6MVY - chain A; structure by X-ray diffraction, 3.00 A resolution.

# Chain A
Name: Ion transport protein
Source organism: Arcobacter butzleri (strain RM4018)
UniProtKB: A8EVM5 (A8EVM5_ARCB4); residues 1001-1226 here correspond to UniProt positions 1-226 (UniProt number = residue number - 1000)
Chain sequence (244 residues; each row starts with the number of its first residue):
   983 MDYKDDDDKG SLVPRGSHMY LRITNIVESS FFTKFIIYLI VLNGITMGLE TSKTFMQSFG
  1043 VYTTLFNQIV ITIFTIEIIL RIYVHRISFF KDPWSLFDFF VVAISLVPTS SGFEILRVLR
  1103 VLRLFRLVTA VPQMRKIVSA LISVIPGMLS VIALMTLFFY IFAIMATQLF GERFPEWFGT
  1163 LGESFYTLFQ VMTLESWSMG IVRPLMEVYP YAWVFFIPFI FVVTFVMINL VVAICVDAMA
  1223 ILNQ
Disordered / not traced: 983-998, 1093-1095, 1225-1226
Construct notes: initiating methionine (983); expression tag (984-1000); engineered mutation Cys1217 (Ile217 in A8EVM5)
Small-molecule neighbours:
  - 1,2-dimyristoyl-sn-glycero-3-phosphocholine (PX4), molecule 1: Ile1022, Val1023, Gly1026, Ile1027, Gly1030, Leu1031, Ser1034, Lys1035, Thr1036, Phe1037, Leu1106, Leu1109, Ala1135, Thr1138, Leu1139, Tyr1142, Thr1162, Leu1163, Gly1164
  - 1,2-dimyristoyl-sn-glycero-3-phosphocholine (PX4), molecule 2: Pro1075, Trp1076, Phe1079, Val1120, Ser1121, Ile1124, Ser1125
  - 1,2-dimyristoyl-sn-glycero-3-phosphocholine (PX4), molecule 3: Ile1097, Leu1101, Phe1144, Leu1151, Phe1152, Val1190, Tyr1191, Tyr1193, Ala1194, Val1196, Phe1197
  - 1,2-dimyristoyl-sn-glycero-3-phosphocholine (PX4), molecule 4: Ile1134, Met1137, Thr1138, Phe1141, Thr1162, Gly1164, Glu1165, Phe1167, Tyr1168, Phe1171, Met1188, Pro1192, Trp1195, Ile1199, Phe1203, Met1209
From the paper describing this entry:
  - mutagenesis - F1203A: unchanged binding to lidocaine
  - mutagenesis - F1203W (2.6-fold): decreased binding to benzocaine

# Overview
Bound to chain A: 4 copies of 1,2-dimyristoyl-sn-glycero-3-phosphocholine. From the paper: F1203W reduces
binding to benzocaine; F1203A leaves binding to lidocaine unchanged.
Chain A is Ion transport protein (Arcobacter butzleri (strain RM4018)); the structure, NavAb voltage-gated
sodium channel, residues 1-226, crystallized in the presence of Class 1B Anti-arrhythmic drug Lidocaine, was
determined by X-ray diffraction, deposited together with 6MVV, 6MVW and 6MVX.
